PDB entry 3IGE | X-ray diffraction, 2.25 A resolution | chain A

== Chain A ==
Molecule: Soc small outer capsid protein
Source organism: Enterobacteria phage RB69
Reference sequence: Q7Y5B1 (Q7Y5B1_BPR69); numbering as in UniProt (aligned over 1-78)
Chain sequence (78 residues; numbered 1 to 78; the number before each row is that of its first residue):
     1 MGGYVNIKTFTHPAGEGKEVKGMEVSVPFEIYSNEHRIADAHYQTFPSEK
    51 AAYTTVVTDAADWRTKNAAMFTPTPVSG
Not modelled in the structure: 1, 77-78
What the authors report for this chain:
  - interface residues: Phe-29 to Pro-47
  - self-association interface (contacts with another copy of this molecule): Phe-29 to Pro-47
  - mutagenesis - F29A, H36A/I38A, I38A, A41Y, Y43A: decreased binding to capsid
  - mutagenesis - K18E, F29A, I38A, A41Y: decreased stability in response to alkaline pH
  - mutagenesis - H36A/I38A, Y43A: abolished stability in response to pH 10.6
  - mutagenesis - H36A: decreased stability
  - mutagenesis - E49A/K50A: unchanged stability
  - mutagenesis - E16R: decreased stability in response to pH 10.6
  - mutagenesis - E16R, K18E: unchanged binding to capsid

== Summary ==
The paper reports that F29A, H36A/I38A and I38A, among others, reduce binding to capsid; the interface residue
Phe-29; 9 substitutions were tested in all.
Chain A is Soc small outer capsid protein (Enterobacteria phage RB69); the structure, Small outer capsid
protein (Soc) from bacteriophage RB69, was determined by X-ray diffraction together with 3IG9 from the same
study.
